7MI4 - chains F and H of the 8 polymer chains in the assembly; structure by electron microscopy, 3.20 A resolution.

# Chain F
Protein: CRISPR-associated endoribonuclease Cas2
Organism: Geobacter sulfurreducens
Notes: EC 3.1.-.-
UniProtKB: Q74H35 (CAS2_GEOSL); numbering as in UniProt (aligned over 1-95)
Chain sequence (95 residues; numbered 1 to 95; the number before each row is that of its first residue):
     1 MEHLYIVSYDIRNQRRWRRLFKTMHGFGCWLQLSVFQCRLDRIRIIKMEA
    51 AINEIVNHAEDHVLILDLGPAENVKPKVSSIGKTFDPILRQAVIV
Swiss-Prot annotation at these positions:
  - binding site (Mg(2+)): Asp10
Metal / ion sites: Mn2+: Tyr9, Asp10, Ser34 (shared with 1 residue of chain G)

# Chain H
Molecule: 35-nt DNA strand
Sequence (35 nucleotides; each row starts with the number of its first residue):
     1 GTCGTAGCTGAGGCCTCAGCTACGACTTTTTGAAT
Metal / ion sites: Mn2+: DC15 (shared with 3 residues of chain E)

# Interface between chain F and chain H
Contacting residue pairs (5; chain F residue first):
  Gln14(F) with DG10(H), base contact
  Arg15(F) with DC8(H), salt bridge to the phosphate
  Arg18(F) with DC8(H), salt bridge to the phosphate; DT9(H), base contact
  Leu33(F) with DC14(H), sugar contact
Other interface residues (no listed pair), chain H (6 interface residues in all): DG7, DA11

# Summary
4 residues of chain F face 6 of chain H across their interface; the contacts include 2 salt bridges. Among the
polar pairs are Arg15(F)-DC8(H) and Arg18(F)-DC8(H). The Mn2+ site is built by Tyr9(F), Asp10(F) and Ser34(F).
UniProt lists Mg2+-binding residue Asp10(F) on chain F.
Here chain F is CRISPR-associated endoribonuclease Cas2 (Geobacter sulfurreducens) and chain H is a 35-nt DNA
strand. Entry 7MI4 (Symmetrical PAM-PAM prespacer bound Cas4/Cas1/Cas2 complex) was determined by electron
microscopy, deposited together with 7MI5, 7MI9, 7MIB and 7MID.
